PDB entry 4ZCJ | X-ray diffraction, 3.00 A resolution | chains B and C of the 6 polymer chains in the assembly

[Chain B]
Molecule: Hemagglutinin
Source organism: Influenza A virus (strain A/Hong Kong/1/1968 H3N2)
Notes: fragment: HA2 chain
UniProt: Q91MA7 (HEMA_I68A4); residues 1-176 here correspond to UniProt positions 346-521 (UniProt number = residue number + 345)
Amino-acid sequence (176 residues; each row starts with the number of its first residue):
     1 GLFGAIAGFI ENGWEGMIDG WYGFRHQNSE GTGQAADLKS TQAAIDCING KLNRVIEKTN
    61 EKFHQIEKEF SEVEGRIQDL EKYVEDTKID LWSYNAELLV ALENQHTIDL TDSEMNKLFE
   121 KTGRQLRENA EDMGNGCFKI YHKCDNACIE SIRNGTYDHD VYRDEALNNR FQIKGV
Disordered / not traced: 173-176
Differences from the reference sequence: engineered mutation C47 (Gln392 in Q91MA7); conflict G123 (Arg468 in Q91MA7)
Curated features (UniProtKB/Swiss-Prot):
  - glycosylation: N154 (N-linked (GlcNAc...) asparagine)
Cystine bridges: C144-C148

[Chain C]
Molecule: Hemagglutinin
Source organism: Influenza A virus (strain A/Hong Kong/1/1968 H3N2)
Notes: fragment: HA1 chain
UniProt: Q91MA7 (HEMA_I68A4); residues 11-329 here correspond to UniProt positions 27-345 (UniProt number = residue number + 16)
Amino-acid sequence (323 residues; row label = number of the first residue in the row):
     7 ADPGATLCLG HHAVPNGTLV KTICDDQIEV TNATELVQSS STGKICNNPH RILDGIDCTL
    67 IDALLGDPHC DVFQNETWDL FVERSKAFSN CYPYDVPDYA SLRSLVASSG TLEFITEGFT
   127 WTGVTQNGGS NACKRGPGSG FFSRLNWLTK SGSTYPVLNV TMPNNDNFDK LYIWGVHHPS
   187 TNQEQTSLYV QASGRVTVST RRSQQTIIPN IGSRPWVRGL SSRISIYWTI VKPGDVLVIN
   247 SNGNLIAPRG YFKMRTGKSS IMRSDAPIDT CISECITPNG SIPNDKPFQN VNKITYGACP
   307 KYVKQNTLKL ATGMRNVPEK QTR
Disordered / not traced: 7-8, 325-329
Differences from the reference sequence: expression tag (7-10); engineered mutation C30 (Thr46 in Q91MA7)
Curated features (UniProtKB/Swiss-Prot):
  - site: R329 (Cleavage)
  - glycosylation (N-linked (GlcNAc...) asparagine): N22, N38, N81, N165, N285
Cystine bridges: C52-C277, C64-C76, C97-C139, C281-C305
Covalent attachments: N-acetylglucosamine (NAG) linked to N285

[Interface between chain B and chain C]
Cross-chain cystine bridges: C47(B)-C30(C)
Pairs across the interface (11):
  C47(B) - C30(C)  disulfide
  K51(B) - I29(C)
  R54(B) - K27(C)
  R54(B) - T28(C)
  R54(B) - I29(C)  hydrogen bond (side chain-backbone)
  R54(B) - C30(C)  hydrogen bond (side chain-backbone)
  R54(B) - D31(C)
  R54(B) - D32(C)  salt bridge
  E103(B) - I29(C)
  H106(B) - I29(C)
  H106(B) - C30(C)

[In short]
5 residues of chain B face 6 of chain C across their interface, with 1 disulfide bond, 2 hydrogen bonds and 1
salt bridge. Polar contacts include R54(B)-D32(C), R54(B)-I29(C) and R54(B)-C30(C). N-acetylglucosamine is
covalently linked to N285(C).
Chain B is Hemagglutinin and chain C is Hemagglutinin, both from Influenza A virus (strain A/Hong Kong/1/1968
H3N2); the structure, Crystal structure of the A/Hong Kong/1/1968 (H3N2) influenza virus hemagglutinin HA1
Cys30, HA2 Cys47 mutant, was determined by X-ray diffraction.
